7FI3 - chains A and E; structure by X-ray diffraction, 2.30 A resolution.

[Chain A]
Name: ABC-type dipeptide/oligopeptide transport system
From: Thermococcus kodakarensis (strain ATCC BAA-918 / JCM 12380 / KOD1)
Reference sequence: Q5JJ92 (Q5JJ92_THEKO); residue numbers follow UniProt; this construct covers 30-753
Chain sequence (732 residues; each row starts with the number of its first residue):
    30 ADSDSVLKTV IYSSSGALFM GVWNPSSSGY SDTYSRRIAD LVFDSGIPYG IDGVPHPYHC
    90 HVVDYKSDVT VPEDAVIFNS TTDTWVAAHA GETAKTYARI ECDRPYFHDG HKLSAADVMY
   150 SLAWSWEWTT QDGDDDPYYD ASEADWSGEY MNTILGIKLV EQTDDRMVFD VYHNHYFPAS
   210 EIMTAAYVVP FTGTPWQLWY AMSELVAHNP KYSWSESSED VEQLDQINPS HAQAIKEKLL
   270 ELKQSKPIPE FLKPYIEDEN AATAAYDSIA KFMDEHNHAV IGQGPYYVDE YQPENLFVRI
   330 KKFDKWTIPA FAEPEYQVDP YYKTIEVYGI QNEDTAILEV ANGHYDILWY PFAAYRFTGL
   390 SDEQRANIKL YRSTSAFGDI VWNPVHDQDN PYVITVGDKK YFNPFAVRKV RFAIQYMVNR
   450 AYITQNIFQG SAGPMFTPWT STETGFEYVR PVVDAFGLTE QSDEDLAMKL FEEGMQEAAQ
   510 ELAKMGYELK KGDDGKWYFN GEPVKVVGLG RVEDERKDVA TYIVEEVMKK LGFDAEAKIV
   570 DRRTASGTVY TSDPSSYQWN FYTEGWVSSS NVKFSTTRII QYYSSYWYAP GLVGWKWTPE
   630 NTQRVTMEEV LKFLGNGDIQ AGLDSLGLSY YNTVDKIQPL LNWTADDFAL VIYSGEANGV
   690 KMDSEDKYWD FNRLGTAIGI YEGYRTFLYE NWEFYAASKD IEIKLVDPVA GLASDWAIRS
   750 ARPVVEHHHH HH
Not modelled in the structure: 30-33, 758-761
Sequence notes: engineered mutation Mse302 (Ile in Q5JJ92), Mse446 (Leu in Q5JJ92), Mse557 (Leu in Q5JJ92), Mse636 (Leu in Q5JJ92); expression tag (754-761)
Modified / non-standard residues: Mse49, Mse148, Mse180, Mse196, Mse212, Mse231, Mse464, Mse497, Mse504, Mse514, Mse691 (selenomethionine; parent Met); Mse302, Mse446, Mse557, Mse636 (selenomethionine)
Metal / ion sites: Na+ site 1: E156, T159, D161, D165, Y167; Na+ site 2: V235, N238, Y241

[Chain E]
Name: endogenous pentapeptide
Chain sequence (5 residues; row label = number of the first residue in the row; X marks 5 residues of unknown identity (built as UNK)):
     1 XXXXX

[Chain A / chain E interface]
Chain A residues in contact with chain E, 18 residues: Mse49, S60, D61, T62, Y63, R65, Y379, R540, R545, Y579, G594, W595, V596, S597, T606, Q610, Y611, W616

[Overview]
No residue of chain A is in contact with chain E. E156(A), T159(A), D161(A), D165(A) and Y167(A) coordinate
Na+ site 1. V235(A), N238(A) and Y241(A) coordinate Na+ site 2.
Here chain A is ABC-type dipeptide/oligopeptide transport system (Thermococcus kodakarensis (strain ATCC
BAA-918 / JCM 12380 / KOD1)) and chain E is endogenous pentapeptide. Entry 7FI3 (Archaeal oligopeptide
permease A (OppA) from Thermococcus kodakaraensis in complex with an endogenous pentapeptide) was determined
by X-ray diffraction.
